PDB entry 4QV3 | X-ray diffraction, 3.00 A resolution | chains B and C of the 28 polymer chains in the assembly

Chain B:
Molecule: Proteasome subunit alpha type-3
Source organism: Saccharomyces cerevisiae
Notes: EC 3.4.25.1
Reference sequence: P23638 (PSA3_YEAST); residues 0-257 here correspond to UniProt positions 1-258 (UniProt number = residue number + 1)
Amino-acid sequence (258 residues; row label = number of the first residue in the row; numbering starts at 0):
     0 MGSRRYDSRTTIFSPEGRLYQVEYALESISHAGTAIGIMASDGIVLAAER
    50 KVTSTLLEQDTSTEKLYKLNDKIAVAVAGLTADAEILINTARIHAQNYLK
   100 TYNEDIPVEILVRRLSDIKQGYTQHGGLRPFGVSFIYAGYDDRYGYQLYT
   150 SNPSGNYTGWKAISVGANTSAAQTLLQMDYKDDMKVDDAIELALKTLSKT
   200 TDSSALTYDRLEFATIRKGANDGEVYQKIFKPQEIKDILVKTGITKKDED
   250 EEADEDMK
Disordered / not traced: 0, 245-257
UniProt features mapped onto this chain:
  - cross-link (Glycyl lysine isopeptide (Lys-Gly)): Lys99 (interchain with G-Cter in ubiquitin), Lys198 (interchain with G-Cter in ubiquitin), Lys230 (interchain with G-Cter in ubiquitin)

Chain C:
Molecule: Proteasome subunit alpha type-4
Source organism: Saccharomyces cerevisiae
Notes: EC 3.4.25.1
Reference sequence: P40303 (PSA4_YEAST); residues -1 to 252 here correspond to UniProt positions 1-254 (UniProt number = residue number + 2)
Amino-acid sequence (254 residues; each row starts with the number of its first residue; numbers below 1 keep their minus sign (Met-1 is residue -1)):
    -1 MSGYDRALSIFSPDGHIFQVEYALEAVKRGTCAVGVKGKNCVVLGCERRS
    49 TLKLQDTRITPSKVSKIDSHVVLSFSGLNADSRILIEKARVEAQSHRLTL
    99 EDPVTVEYLTRYVAGVQQRYTQSGGVRPFGVSTLIAGFDPRDDEPKLYQT
   149 EPSGIYSSWSAQTIGRNSKTVREFLEKNYDRKEPPATVEECVKLTVRSLL
   199 EVVQTGAKNIEITVVKPDSDIVALSSEEINQYVTQIEQEKQEQQEQDKKK
   249 KSNH
Disordered / not traced: -1 to 0, 241-252
UniProt features mapped onto this chain:
  - modified residue: Thr58 (Phosphothreonine)

How chain B and chain C interact:
Pairs across the interface - 73 pairs, chain B then chain C:
  Arg3(B) - Arg4(C)
  Asp6(B) - Tyr2(C)  hydrogen bond
  Asp6(B) - Arg4(C)  salt bridge
  Arg8(B) - Arg4(C)
  Thr10(B) - Leu6(C)
  Thr10(B) - Arg125(C)
  Ile11(B) - Leu6(C)  hydrophobic
  Ile11(B) - Gln17(C)
  Phe12(B) - Gln17(C)  hydrogen bond (backbone-side chain)
  Phe12(B) - Tyr20(C)  hydrophobic
  Phe12(B) - Ala21(C)  hydrophobic
  Phe12(B) - Leu76(C)  hydrophobic
  Phe12(B) - Arg125(C)
  Phe12(B) - Pro126(C)
  Phe12(B) - Gly128(C)
  Ser13(B) - Tyr20(C)
  Pro14(B) - Tyr20(C)  hydrophobic
  Pro14(B) - Glu23(C)
  Glu15(B) - Glu23(C)
  Glu15(B) - Arg27(C)  hydrogen bond (backbone-side chain)
  Gly16(B) - Tyr20(C)
  Gly16(B) - Glu23(C)
  Gly16(B) - Ala24(C)
  Gly16(B) - Arg27(C)
  Arg17(B) - Arg27(C)
  Leu18(B) - Arg125(C)
  Met38(B) - Asp54(C)
  Arg112(B) - Arg81(C)
  Ser115(B) - Arg81(C)  hydrogen bond (backbone-side chain)
  Asp116(B) - Arg81(C)  salt bridge
  Asp116(B) - Ile82(C)
  Gln119(B) - Ala78(C)
  Gln119(B) - Asp79(C)
  Gln119(B) - Ile82(C)
  Gln119(B) - Arg125(C)
  Thr122(B) - Arg125(C)  hydrogen bond (backbone-side chain)
  Gln123(B) - Tyr118(C)
  Gln123(B) - Gly123(C)
  Gln123(B) - Val124(C)
  Gln123(B) - Arg125(C)  hydrogen bond (backbone-backbone)
  Gln123(B) - Phe127(C)
  His124(B) - Gly123(C)
  His124(B) - Val124(C)
  Gly125(B) - Tyr2(C)
  Gly125(B) - Gly123(C)
  Gly126(B) - Tyr2(C)
  Tyr143(B) - Arg56(C)  hydrogen bond (backbone-side chain)
  Tyr143(B) - Ile57(C)  hydrophobic
  Tyr145(B) - Arg56(C)  hydrogen bond (backbone-side chain)
  Gln146(B) - Ile57(C)
  Leu147(B) - Ile57(C)
  Tyr148(B) - Ile57(C)
  Ser153(B) - Ala78(C)
  Gly154(B) - Ala78(C)
  Gly154(B) - Arg81(C)  hydrogen bond (backbone-side chain)
  Asn155(B) - Asn77(C)
  Asn155(B) - Ala78(C)
  Tyr156(B) - Pro59(C)  hydrophobic
  Tyr156(B) - Arg81(C)
  Gly158(B) - Gln53(C)
  Gly158(B) - Asp54(C)  hydrogen bond (backbone-backbone)
  Gly158(B) - Ile57(C)
  Gly158(B) - Thr58(C)  hydrogen bond (backbone-side chain)
  Trp159(B) - Leu50(C)  hydrophobic
  Trp159(B) - Lys51(C)
  Trp159(B) - Leu52(C)
  Trp159(B) - Gln53(C)
  Trp159(B) - Asp54(C)
  Lys160(B) - Leu52(C)  hydrogen bond (backbone-backbone)
  Lys160(B) - Gln53(C)
  Ala161(B) - Leu52(C)
  Leu175(B) - Leu52(C)
  Gln176(B) - Leu52(C)
Other interface residues (no listed pair), chain B (41 interface residues in all): Glu108, Thr157, Gln172, Tyr179

In short:
The interface between chain B and chain C involves 41 residues on one side and 31 on the other; the contacts
include 12 hydrogen bonds and 2 salt bridges. Polar pairs include Asp6(B)-Arg4(C), Asp116(B)-Arg81(C) and
Asp6(B)-Tyr2(C).
Chain B is Proteasome subunit alpha type-3 and chain C is Proteasome subunit alpha type-4, both from
Saccharomyces cerevisiae; the structure, yCP beta5-M45V mutant, was determined by X-ray diffraction, deposited
together with 4QUX, 4QUY, 4QV0, 4QV1, 4QV4, 4QV5 and 42 further entries.
